5H3I - chain A; structure by X-ray diffraction, 2.30 A resolution.

Chain A:
Protein: Putative Acyl-CoA-binding protein
Organism: Oryza sativa Japonica Group
Reference sequence: Q5VRM0 (Q5VRM0_ORYSJ); residues 1-91 here = UniProt positions 1-91
Chain sequence (95 residues; row label = number of the first residue in the row; numbers below 1 keep their minus sign (Arg-3 is residue -3)):
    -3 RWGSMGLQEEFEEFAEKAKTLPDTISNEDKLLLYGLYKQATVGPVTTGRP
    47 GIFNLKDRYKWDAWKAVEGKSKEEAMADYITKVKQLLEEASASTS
Unresolved in the structure: -3 to 1
Construct notes: expression tag (-3 to 0)
UniProt features mapped onto this chain:
  - binding site (an acyl-CoA): Lys15, Tyr30 to Lys34, Lys52, Lys56, Tyr75

Summary:
Curated annotation (UniProt) lists 9 acyl-CoA-binding residues.
Chain A is Putative Acyl-CoA-binding protein (Oryza sativa Japonica Group); the structure, Crystal Structure
of Oryza sativa Acyl-CoA-Binding Protein 2, was determined by X-ray diffraction (same publication as 5H3G).
